Entry 3PSJ (X-ray diffraction, 2.70 A resolution); this record covers chain A.

== Chain A ==
Protein: Transcription elongation factor SPT6
Source organism: Saccharomyces cerevisiae
Reference sequence: P23615 (SPT6_YEAST); residue numbers follow UniProt; this construct covers 1247-1451
Sequence (210 residues; row label = number of the first residue in the row):
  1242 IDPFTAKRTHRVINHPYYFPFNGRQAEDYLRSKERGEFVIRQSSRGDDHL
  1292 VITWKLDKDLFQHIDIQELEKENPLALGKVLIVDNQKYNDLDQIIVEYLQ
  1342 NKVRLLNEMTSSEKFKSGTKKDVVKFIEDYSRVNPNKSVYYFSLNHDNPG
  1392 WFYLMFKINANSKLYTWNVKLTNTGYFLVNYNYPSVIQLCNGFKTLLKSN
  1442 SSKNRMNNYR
Disordered / not traced: 1242-1251, 1441-1451
Construct notes: expression tag (1242-1246)
Modified positions: Mse1350 (selenomethionine; parent Met); Mse1396 (selenomethionine; parent Met); Mse1447 (selenomethionine)
From the paper describing this entry:
  - binding site for sulfate ion: R1282, S1284, S1285
  - mutagenesis - R1282A/S1284A (4 fold): decreased binding to pSer(2,5) peptide
  - mutagenesis - R1282A/S1284A: decreased binding to pTyr1
  - mutagenesis - R1282A/S1284A: decreased binding to pSer2
  - mutagenesis - R1282A/S1284A: decreased binding to pSer5
  - mutagenesis - R1282H, S1284D, R1286A, Q1303E, K1343E, P1390A, K1411E: unchanged growth

== In short ==
From the paper: a binding site for sulfate ion at R1282, S1284 and S1285; R1282A/S1284A reduce binding to
pSer(2,5) peptide; 8 substitutions were tested in all.
Chain A is Transcription elongation factor SPT6 (Saccharomyces cerevisiae); the structure, Crystal Structure
of the Spt6 Tandem SH2 Domain from Saccharomyces cerevisiae, Form Se-Spt6 (1247-1451), was determined by X-ray
diffraction, deposited together with 3PSF, 3PSI and 3PSK.
